PDB entry 4Z1S | X-ray diffraction, 1.06 A resolution | chain A

Chain A:
Molecule: Bromodomain-containing protein 4
Source organism: Homo sapiens
Reference sequence: O60885 (BRD4_HUMAN); numbering as in UniProt (aligned over 42-166)
Amino-acid sequence (126 residues; numbered 41 to 166; the number before each row is that of its first residue):
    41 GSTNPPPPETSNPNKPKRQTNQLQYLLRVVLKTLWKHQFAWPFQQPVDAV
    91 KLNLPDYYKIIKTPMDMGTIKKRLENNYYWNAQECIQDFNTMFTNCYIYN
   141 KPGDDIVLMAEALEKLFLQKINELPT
Differences from the reference sequence: expression tag (41)
Small-molecule neighbours: 559 (5-[(4S)-6-(4-chlorophenyl)-1,4-dimethyl-5,6-dihydro-4H-[1,2,4]triazolo[4,3-a][1,5]benzodiazepin-8-yl]pyridin-2-amine): W81, P82, F83, V87, K91, L92, L94, Y97, C136, Y139, N140, D145, I146, M149
Curated features (UniProtKB/Swiss-Prot):
  - site: N140 (Acetylated histone binding)
  - cross-link: K99 (Glycyl lysine isopeptide (Lys-Gly) (interchain with G-Cter in SUMO2))
  - natural variant: D145 (D145G: Found in a patient with a neurodevelopmental syndrome; uncertain significance)
  - mutagenesis: N140 (N140A: Abolishes binding to acetylated histones)

Overview:
Chain A binds compound 559. Curated annotation (UniProt) lists one mutagenesis site.
Chain A is Bromodomain-containing protein 4 (Homo sapiens); the structure, Crystal structure of the first
bromodomain of human BRD4 with benzotriazolo-diazepine scaffold, was determined by X-ray diffraction together
with 4X2I and 4Z1Q from the same study.
